6UYE - chains A and E of the 12 polymer chains in the assembly; structure by electron microscopy, 3.96 A resolution.

# Chain A
Molecule: SGP
Source organism: Ebola virus
UniProt: A0A1C4HDL5 (A0A1C4HDL5_9MONO); residues 32-292 here = UniProt positions 32-292
Chain sequence (261 residues; numbered 32 to 292; the number before each row is that of its first residue):
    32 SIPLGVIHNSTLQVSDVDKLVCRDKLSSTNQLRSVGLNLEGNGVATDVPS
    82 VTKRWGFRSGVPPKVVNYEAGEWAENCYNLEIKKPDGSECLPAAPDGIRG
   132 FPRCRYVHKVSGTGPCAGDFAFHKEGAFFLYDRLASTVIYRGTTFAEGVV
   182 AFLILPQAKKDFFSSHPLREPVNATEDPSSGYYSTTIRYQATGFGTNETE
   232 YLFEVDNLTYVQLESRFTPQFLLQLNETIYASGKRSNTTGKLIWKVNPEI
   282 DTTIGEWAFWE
Unresolved in the structure: 188-214, 286-288
Disulfide bonds: Cys108-Cys135, Cys121-Cys147
Covalently attached groups: N-acetylglucosamine (NAG) linked to Asn228, Asn238, Asn257, Asn268

# Chain E
Molecule: Virion spike glycoprotein
Source organism: Ebola virus
UniProt: A0A1C4HDV6 (A0A1C4HDV6_9MONO); residues 503-598 here = UniProt positions 503-598
Chain sequence (96 residues; row label = number of the first residue in the row):
   503 VIVNAQPKCNPNLHYWTTQDEGAAIGLAWIPYFGPAAEGIYTEGLMHNQD
   553 GLICGLRQLANETTQALQLFLRATTELRTFSILNRKAIDFLLQRWG
Unresolved in the structure: 522-526
Disulfide bonds: Cys511-Cys556
Covalently attached groups: N-acetylglucosamine (NAG) linked to Asn563

# Chain A / chain E interface
Residue-residue contacts (11; chain A residue first):
  Leu57(A) - Leu594(E)
  Leu57(A) - Gly598(E)
  Ser58(A) - Leu594(E)
  Ser58(A) - Gln595(E)
  Ser59(A) - Asp591(E)
  Ser59(A) - Leu594(E)
  Thr60(A) - Arg587(E)  hydrogen bond (backbone-side chain)
  Thr60(A) - Ile590(E)
  Thr60(A) - Asp591(E)  hydrogen bond
  Arg164(A) - Thr576(E)  hydrogen bond (side chain-backbone)
  Arg164(A) - Thr577(E)
Also at the interface, not in a pair above, chain A (7 interface residues in all): Asp163, Leu165
Also at the interface, not in a pair above, chain E (9 interface residues in all): Ala575

# Summary
7 residues of chain A and 9 residues of chain E are in contact; the contacts include 3 hydrogen bonds. Polar
contacts include Thr60(A)-Arg587(E), Thr60(A)-Asp591(E) and Arg164(A)-Thr576(E). N-acetylglucosamine is
covalently linked to Asn228(A), Asn238(A), Asn257(A) and Asn268(A). Covalently linked N-acetylglucosamine: at
Asn563(E).
Chain A is SGP and chain E is Virion spike glycoprotein, both from Ebola virus; the structure, EBOV GPdMuc
Makona bound to rEBOV-548 Fab, was determined by electron microscopy.
